7RIY - chains A and B of the 13 polymer chains in the assembly; structure by X-ray diffraction, 3.70 A resolution.

[Chain A]
Molecule: DNA-directed RNA polymerase II subunit RPB1
From: Saccharomyces cerevisiae (strain ATCC 204508 / S288c)
Notes: EC 2.7.7.6
Reference sequence: P04050 (RPB1_YEAST); residue numbers follow UniProt; this construct covers 1-1733
Amino-acid sequence (1733 residues; numbered 1 to 1733; the number before each row is that of its first residue):
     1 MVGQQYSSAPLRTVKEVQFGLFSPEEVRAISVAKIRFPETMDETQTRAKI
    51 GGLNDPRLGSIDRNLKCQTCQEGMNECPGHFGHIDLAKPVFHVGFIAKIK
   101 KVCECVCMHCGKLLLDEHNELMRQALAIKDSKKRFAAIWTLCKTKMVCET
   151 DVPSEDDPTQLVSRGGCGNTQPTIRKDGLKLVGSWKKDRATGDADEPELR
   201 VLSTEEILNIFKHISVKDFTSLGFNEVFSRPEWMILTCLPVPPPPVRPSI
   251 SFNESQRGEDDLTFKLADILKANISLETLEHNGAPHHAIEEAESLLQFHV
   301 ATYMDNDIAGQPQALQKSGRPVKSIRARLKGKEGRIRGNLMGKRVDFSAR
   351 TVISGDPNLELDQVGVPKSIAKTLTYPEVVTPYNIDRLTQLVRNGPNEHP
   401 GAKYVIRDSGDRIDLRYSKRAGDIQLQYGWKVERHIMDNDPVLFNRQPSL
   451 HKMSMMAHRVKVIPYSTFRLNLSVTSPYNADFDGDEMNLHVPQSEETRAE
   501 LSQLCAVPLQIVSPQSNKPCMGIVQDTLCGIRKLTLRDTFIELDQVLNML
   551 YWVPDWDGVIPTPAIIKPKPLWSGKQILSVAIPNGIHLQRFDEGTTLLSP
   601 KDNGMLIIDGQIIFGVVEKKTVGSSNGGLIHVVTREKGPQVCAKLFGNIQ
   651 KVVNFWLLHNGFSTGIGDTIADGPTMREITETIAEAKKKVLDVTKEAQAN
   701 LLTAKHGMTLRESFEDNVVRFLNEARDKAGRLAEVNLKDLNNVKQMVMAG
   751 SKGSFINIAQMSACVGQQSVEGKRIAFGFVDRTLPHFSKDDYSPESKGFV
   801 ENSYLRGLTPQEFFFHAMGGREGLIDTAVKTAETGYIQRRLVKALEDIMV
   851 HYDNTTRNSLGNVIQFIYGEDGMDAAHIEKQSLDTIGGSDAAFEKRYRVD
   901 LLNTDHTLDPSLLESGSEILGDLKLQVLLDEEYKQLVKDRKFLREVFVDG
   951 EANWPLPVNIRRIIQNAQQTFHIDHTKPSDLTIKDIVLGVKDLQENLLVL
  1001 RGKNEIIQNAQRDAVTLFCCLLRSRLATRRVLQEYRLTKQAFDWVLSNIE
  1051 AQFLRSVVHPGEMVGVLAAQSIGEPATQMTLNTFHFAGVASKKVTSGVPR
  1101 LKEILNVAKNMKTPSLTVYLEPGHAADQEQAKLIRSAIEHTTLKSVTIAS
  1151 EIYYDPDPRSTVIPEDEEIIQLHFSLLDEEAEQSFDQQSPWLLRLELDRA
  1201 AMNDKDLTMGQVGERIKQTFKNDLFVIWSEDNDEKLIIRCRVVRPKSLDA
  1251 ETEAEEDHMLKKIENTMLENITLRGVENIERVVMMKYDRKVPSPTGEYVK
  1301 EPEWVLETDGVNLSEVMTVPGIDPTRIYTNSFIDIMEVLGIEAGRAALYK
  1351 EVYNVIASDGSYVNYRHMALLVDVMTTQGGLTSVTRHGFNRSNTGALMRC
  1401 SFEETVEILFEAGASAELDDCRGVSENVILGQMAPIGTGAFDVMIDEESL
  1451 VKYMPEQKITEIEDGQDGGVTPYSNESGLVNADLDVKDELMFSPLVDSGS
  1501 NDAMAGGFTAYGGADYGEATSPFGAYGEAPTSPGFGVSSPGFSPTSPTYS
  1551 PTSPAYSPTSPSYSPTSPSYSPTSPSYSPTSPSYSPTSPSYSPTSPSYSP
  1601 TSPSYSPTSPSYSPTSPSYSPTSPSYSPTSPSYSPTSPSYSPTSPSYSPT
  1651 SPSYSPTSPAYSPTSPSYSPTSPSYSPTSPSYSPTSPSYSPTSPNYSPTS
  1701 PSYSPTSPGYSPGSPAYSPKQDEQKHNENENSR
Disordered / not traced: 1-2, 154-160, 187-198, 250-256, 1082-1091, 1177-1187, 1244-1256, 1447-1733
Bound ions: Zn2+ site 1: Cys67, Cys70, Cys77, His80; Zn2+ site 2: Cys107, Cys110, Cys167; Mg2+: Asp483, Asp485 (shared with 1 residue of chain R)
Small-molecule neighbours: 5N0 (3-({3-[(3-{[4-({4-[(4-{[4-({(2R)-2-amino-4-[(1-methyl-4-{[1-methyl-4-({1-methyl-4-[(1-methyl-1H-imidazole-2-carbonyl)amino]-1H-imidazole-2-carbonyl}amino)-1H-pyrrole-2-carbonyl]amino}-1H-pyrrole-2-carbonyl)amino]butanoyl}amino)-1-methyl-1H-imidazole-2-carbonyl]amino}-1-methyl-1H-pyrrole-2-carbonyl)amino]-1-methyl-1H-pyrrole-2-carbonyl}amino)-1-methyl-1H-pyrrole-2-carbonyl]amino}propyl)(methyl)amino]propyl}carbamoyl)benzoic acid): Arg1386, His1387, Arg1391

[Chain B]
Molecule: DNA-directed RNA polymerase II subunit RPB2
From: Saccharomyces cerevisiae (strain ATCC 204508 / S288c)
Notes: EC 2.7.7.6
Reference sequence: P08518 (RPB2_YEAST); residue numbers follow UniProt; this construct covers 1-1224
Amino-acid sequence (1224 residues; numbered 1 to 1224; the number before each row is that of its first residue):
     1 MSDLANSEKYYDEDPYGFEDESAPITAEDSWAVISAFFREKGLVSQQLDS
    51 FNQFVDYTLQDIICEDSTLILEQLAQHTTESDNISRKYEISFGKIYVTKP
   101 MVNESDGVTHALYPQEARLRNLTYSSGLFVDVKKRTYEAIDVPGRELKYE
   151 LIAEESEDDSESGKVFIGRLPIMLRSKNCYLSEATESDLYKLKECPFDMG
   201 GYFIINGSEKVLIAQERSAGNIVQVFKKAAPSPISHVAEIRSALEKGSRF
   251 ISTLQVKLYGREGSSARTIKATLPYIKQDIPIVIIFRALGIIPDGEILEH
   301 ICYDVNDWQMLEMLKPCVEDGFVIQDRETALDFIGRRGTALGIKKEKRIQ
   351 YAKDILQKEFLPHITQLEGFESRKAFFLGYMINRLLLCALDRKDQDDRDH
   401 FGKKRLDLAGPLLAQLFKTLFKKLTKDIFRYMQRTVEEAHDFNMKLAINA
   451 KTITSGLKYALATGNWGEQKKAMSSRAGVSQVLNRYTYSSTLSHLRRTNT
   501 PIGRDGKLAKPRQLHNTHWGLVCPAETPEGQACGLVKNLSLMSCISVGTD
   551 PMPIITFLSEWGMEPLEDYVPHQSPDATRVFVNGVWHGVHRNPARLMETL
   601 RTLRRKGDINPEVSMIRDIREKELKIFTDAGRVYRPLFIVEDDESLGHKE
   651 LKVRKGHIAKLMATEYQDIEGGFEDVEEYTWSSLLNEGLVEYIDAEEEES
   701 ILIAMQPEDLEPAEANEENDLDVDPAKRIRVSHHATTFTHCEIHPSMILG
   751 VAASIIPFPDHNQSPRNTYQSAMGKQAMGVFLTNYNVRMDTMANILYYPQ
   801 KPLGTTRAMEYLKFRELPAGQNAIVAIACYSGYNQEDSMIMNQSSIDRGL
   851 FRSLFFRSYMDQEKKYGMSITETFEKPQRTNTLRMKHGTYDKLDDDGLIA
   901 PGVRVSGEDVIIGKTTPISPDEEELGQRTAYHSKRDASTPLRSTENGIVD
   951 QVLVTTNQDGLKFVKVRVRTTKIPQIGDKFASRHGQKGTIGITYRREDMP
  1001 FTAEGIVPDLIINPHAIPSRMTVAHLIECLLSKVAALSGNEGDASPFTDI
  1051 TVEGISKLLREHGYQSRGFEVMYNGHTGKKLMAQIFFGPTYYQRLRHMVD
  1101 DKIHARARGPMQVLTRQPVEGRSRDGGLRFGEMERDCMIAHGAASFLKER
  1151 LMEASDAFRVHICGICGLMTVIAKLNHNQFECKGCDNKIDIYQIHIPYAA
  1201 KLLFQELMAMNITPRLYTDRSRDF
Disordered / not traced: 1-19, 76-85, 139-161, 338-344, 439-445, 503-508, 644-646, 669-675, 715-720, 920-929, 1222-1224
Bound ions: Zn2+: Cys1163, Cys1166, Cys1185

[How chain A and chain B interact]
Contacting residue pairs (370):
  Gln4(A) with Phe1158(B); Arg1159(B), hydrogen bond
  Gln5(A) with Arg1159(B), hydrogen bond (backbone-side chain); Leu1175(B)
  Tyr6(A) with Arg1159(B); Leu1175(B)
  Ser7(A) with Arg1159(B); His1161(B), hydrogen bond; Leu1175(B); Gln1193(B), hydrogen bond
  Ser8(A) with Asn1178(B); Phe1180(B)
  Ala9(A) with Phe1180(B); Gln1193(B), hydrogen bond (backbone-side chain)
  Pro10(A) with Ile1191(B); Tyr1192(B); Gln1193(B), hydrogen bond (backbone-backbone)
  Leu11(A) with Gln1193(B); His1195(B)
  Arg12(A) with Tyr1192(B); Gln1193(B), hydrogen bond (backbone-backbone); Ile1194(B); Thr1218(B)
  Thr13(A) with Thr1218(B), hydrogen bond (backbone-side chain)
  Lys15(A) with Tyr1217(B); Thr1218(B)
  Glu16(A) with Arg1215(B); Leu1216(B); Tyr1217(B), hydrogen bond (backbone-backbone); Asp1219(B); Arg1220(B); Ser1221(B), hydrogen bond (side chain-backbone)
  Val17(A) with Arg1215(B); Leu1216(B), hydrophobic
  Gln18(A) with Thr1213(B); Arg1215(B), hydrogen bond (backbone-backbone)
  Phe19(A) with Thr1213(B)
  Gly20(A) with Ile1212(B); Thr1213(B), hydrogen bond (backbone-backbone)
  Leu21(A) with Thr1213(B)
  Phe22(A) with Leu1168(B), hydrophobic; Met1208(B); Asn1211(B), hydrogen bond (backbone-side chain); Thr1213(B)
  Glu26(A) with Arg1215(B), salt bridge
  Arg28(A) with Lys1183(B), hydrogen bond (backbone-side chain)
  Ala29(A) with Lys1183(B), hydrogen bond (backbone-side chain); Gly1184(B), hydrogen bond (backbone-backbone)
  Ile30(A) with Thr1170(B); Lys1183(B), hydrogen bond (backbone-side chain)
  Ser31(A) with Lys1183(B), hydrogen bond (backbone-side chain)
  Arg47(A) with Ser919(B)
  Gln68(A) with Ile1172(B)
  Thr69(A) with Ile1172(B); Lys1174(B)
  Cys70(A) with Ala1173(B)
  Gln71(A) with Lys1174(B); His1177(B)
  Glu72(A) with Leu1175(B)
  Met74(A) with Arg1116(B), hydrogen bond (backbone-side chain)
  Asn75(A) with Arg1116(B); Phe1158(B)
  Glu76(A) with Phe1158(B); Arg1159(B)
  Pro78(A) with Lys1201(B)
  Gly79(A) with Gln1205(B), hydrogen bond (backbone-side chain)
  Phe81(A) with Gln1205(B); Met1208(B), hydrophobic; Ala1209(B)
  His92(A) with Met1210(B)
  Pro240(A) with Met1208(B); Ala1209(B)
  Pro242(A) with Ala1209(B), hydrophobic
  Pro243(A) with Gln1205(B)
  Pro245(A) with Tyr1198(B); Leu1202(B)
  Val246(A) with Gln1205(B); Glu1206(B)
  Tyr303(A) with Ala1209(B)
  Met304(A) with Met1210(B), hydrophobic
  Ile325(A) with Met1210(B), hydrophobic
  Arg328(A) with Glu1206(B), salt bridge
  Leu329(A) with Leu1203(B), hydrophobic
  Arg335(A) with Thr1115(B); Leu1202(B); Glu1206(B), salt bridge
  Ile336(A) with Leu1203(B), hydrophobic
  Arg337(A) with Arg1129(B), hydrogen bond (backbone-side chain); Glu1132(B), salt bridge
  Gly338(A) with Arg1129(B), hydrogen bond (backbone-side chain)
  Asn339(A) with Thr1115(B); Gln1117(B), hydrogen bond (backbone-side chain); Ala1199(B)
  Leu340(A) with Ala1199(B); Ala1200(B); Leu1203(B), hydrophobic
  Met341(A) with Glu1132(B); Arg1135(B)
  Gly342(A) with Arg1129(B), hydrogen bond (backbone-side chain); Phe1130(B); Glu1132(B)
  Lys343(A) with Gln1117(B); Arg1129(B); Phe1130(B), hydrogen bond (backbone-backbone); Leu1151(B), hydrogen bond (side chain-backbone); Ser1155(B); Asp1156(B), salt bridge; Pro1197(B)
  Arg344(A) with Gln1117(B); Pro1118(B); Val1119(B); Glu1120(B), salt bridge; Gly1127(B), hydrogen bond (side chain-backbone); Leu1128(B); Arg1129(B); Ser1155(B)
  Val345(A) with Gly1127(B); Leu1128(B), hydrogen bond (backbone-backbone); Phe1130(B), hydrophobic; Arg1150(B); Ala1154(B)
  Asp346(A) with Arg1106(B), salt bridge; Arg1108(B); Met1111(B); Pro1118(B); Arg1150(B), hydrogen bond (backbone-side chain); Ala1154(B), hydrogen bond (backbone-backbone)
  Phe347(A) with Arg1106(B), hydrogen bond (backbone-backbone); Ala1107(B), hydrophobic; Arg1150(B)
  Ser348(A) with Ala1105(B); Arg1106(B), hydrogen bond (backbone-backbone); Gly1127(B); Leu1128(B), hydrogen bond (side chain-backbone)
  Ala349(A) with His1104(B)
  Arg350(A) with Lys1102(B); His1104(B), hydrogen bond (backbone-backbone); Leu1128(B)
  Thr351(A) with Ile1103(B)
  Val352(A) with Val1099(B), hydrophobic
  Ser354(A) with Ile990(B)
  Gly355(A) with Tyr833(B)
  Asp356(A) with Tyr833(B), hydrogen bond
  Pro357(A) with Ser831(B); Gly832(B)
  Asn358(A) with Tyr833(B), hydrogen bond
  Thr373(A) with Ala1105(B); Ala1107(B)
  Leu374(A) with Arg1106(B)
  Arg412(A) with Arg1108(B)
  Glu433(A) with Arg1108(B), salt bridge
  Leu443(A) with Met1138(B), hydrophobic; Phe1146(B), hydrophobic
  Gln447(A) with Glu1134(B)
  Ser449(A) with Met1133(B); Glu1134(B), hydrogen bond; Cys1137(B), hydrogen bond (backbone-side chain)
  Leu450(A) with Met1133(B), hydrophobic
  His451(A) with Cys1137(B), hydrogen bond (backbone-side chain)
  Lys452(A) with Cys1137(B); Ala1140(B); His1141(B), hydrogen bond (backbone-side chain)
  Met455(A) with Phe1130(B), hydrophobic; Glu1134(B); Met1138(B), hydrophobic; His1141(B), hydrogen bond (backbone-side chain)
  Tyr465(A) with Ile976(B), hydrophobic
  Ser466(A) with Gln975(B), hydrogen bond; Val1099(B); Asp1100(B), hydrogen bond; Ile1103(B)
  Thr467(A) with Ile976(B); Gly977(B)
  Arg469(A) with Tyr833(B); Ile976(B); Gly991(B), hydrogen bond (side chain-backbone)
  Leu472(A) with Gln835(B)
  Ala480(A) with Glu836(B)
  Asp481(A) with Glu836(B); Asp837(B)
  Phe482(A) with Gln835(B); Glu836(B), hydrogen bond (backbone-backbone); Asp837(B); Ser838(B), hydrogen bond (backbone-backbone); Thr989(B)
  Asp483(A) with Asp837(B); Lys979(B); Lys987(B); Thr989(B)
  Gly484(A) with Thr989(B)
  Glu486(A) with Lys1102(B)
  Asn488(A) with Leu1128(B)
  His490(A) with Phe1130(B); Arg1150(B), hydrogen bond
  Val491(A) with Arg1150(B), hydrogen bond (backbone-side chain)
  Gln493(A) with Glu1149(B)
  Ser494(A) with Glu1149(B), hydrogen bond
  Thr497(A) with Phe1146(B); Glu1149(B), hydrogen bond
  Glu500(A) with Ala1143(B); Ala1144(B); Ser1145(B), hydrogen bond; Phe1146(B), hydrogen bond (side chain-backbone)
  Leu501(A) with Phe1146(B), hydrophobic
  Leu504(A) with His1141(B)
  Cys505(A) with His1141(B)
  Gln510(A) with His1141(B)
  Val524(A) with Gln835(B)
  Gln525(A) with Glu836(B), hydrogen bond; His1015(B), hydrogen bond (backbone-side chain)
  Asp526(A) with Cys829(B), hydrogen bond; Gln835(B); Asn1013(B), hydrogen bond; His1015(B), hydrogen bond (backbone-side chain)
  Cys529(A) with His1015(B)
  Leu657(A) with Cys829(B), hydrophobic
  Leu658(A) with Tyr830(B), hydrophobic; Ser831(B); Asn1074(B), hydrogen bond (backbone-side chain); Leu1081(B)
  His659(A) with Asn1074(B), hydrogen bond; Leu1081(B)
  Asn660(A) with Leu1081(B); Met1082(B), hydrogen bond (backbone-backbone); Ala1083(B), hydrogen bond (backbone-backbone)
  Gly661(A) with Ala1083(B)
  Phe662(A) with Ile827(B); Ala828(B); Cys829(B), hydrogen bond (backbone-backbone); Pro1014(B); His1015(B); Ala1083(B)
  Ser663(A) with Ile827(B), hydrogen bond (side chain-backbone); Gln1084(B); Ile1085(B); Phe1086(B), hydrogen bond (side chain-backbone)
  Thr664(A) with Pro1014(B); Phe1069(B)
  Gly665(A) with Leu1026(B); Phe1069(B); Phe1086(B)
  Ile666(A) with Leu1026(B), hydrophobic; Val1052(B), hydrophobic; Arg1067(B)
  Asp668(A) with Phe1069(B)
  Ile670(A) with Arg1067(B)
  Thr680(A) with Ile729(B)
  Met746(A) with Pro1014(B); His1015(B), hydrogen bond; Pro1018(B), hydrophobic
  Ser751(A) with His1015(B), hydrogen bond
  Lys752(A) with His1015(B); Pro1018(B); Ser1019(B)
  Asn757(A) with Pro1018(B); Met1021(B)
  Gln760(A) with Met1021(B)
  Met761(A) with Pro1018(B), hydrophobic; Met1021(B), hydrophobic; Val1023(B), hydrophobic
  Val770(A) with Gln513(B)
  Glu771(A) with Lys510(B), salt bridge
  Ala776(A) with Asn516(B)
  Gly778(A) with His515(B); Asn516(B), hydrogen bond (backbone-side chain)
  Phe779(A) with Asn516(B); Thr517(B); Glu698(B); Glu699(B)
  Val780(A) with Glu699(B), hydrogen bond (backbone-side chain)
  Arg782(A) with Glu698(B), hydrogen bond (side chain-backbone); Glu699(B), hydrogen bond (side chain-backbone); Ser700(B); Ile701(B), hydrogen bond (side chain-backbone)
  Thr783(A) with Asn516(B), hydrogen bond (backbone-side chain)
  Pro785(A) with Glu698(B); Ile701(B); Leu702(B); Ile703(B), hydrogen bond (backbone-backbone)
  His786(A) with Trp519(B); Leu702(B); Ile703(B); Ala704(B); Met705(B), hydrogen bond; Glu742(B), salt bridge
  Phe787(A) with Leu702(B)
  Ser788(A) with Leu702(B)
  Lys789(A) with Arg620(B)
  Glu795(A) with Val731(B)
  Glu801(A) with Ile729(B); Val731(B)
  Asn802(A) with Arg728(B); Ile729(B), hydrogen bond (side chain-backbone)
  Tyr804(A) with His761(B); Gln763(B); Met1021(B), hydrophobic
  Leu805(A) with His761(B); Val1052(B), hydrophobic
  Arg806(A) with Pro725(B), hydrogen bond (side chain-backbone); Ala726(B), hydrogen bond (side chain-backbone); Lys727(B), hydrogen bond (side chain-backbone); Arg728(B)
  Gly807(A) with Arg728(B); Asp760(B); His761(B)
  Leu808(A) with Arg728(B), hydrogen bond (backbone-side chain); Asp760(B), hydrogen bond (backbone-backbone)
  Thr809(A) with Ile729(B); Arg730(B)
  Pro810(A) with Met705(B), hydrophobic; Pro745(B), hydrophobic; Phe1047(B), hydrophobic
  Phe813(A) with Leu749(B), hydrophobic; Pro759(B); Asp760(B); Asn767(B)
  Phe814(A) with Leu514(B), hydrophobic; Asn516(B); Trp519(B), hydrophobic
  His816(A) with Ser764(B), hydrogen bond (backbone-side chain)
  Ala817(A) with Pro524(B), hydrophobic; Ser764(B)
  Met818(A) with Leu514(B)
  Arg821(A) with Arg512(B); Gln513(B); Leu514(B); Cys523(B); Pro524(B), hydrogen bond (side chain-backbone); Ala525(B); Thr527(B)
  Glu822(A) with Gln513(B)
  Leu824(A) with Pro765(B), hydrophobic; Thr768(B)
  Ile825(A) with Arg512(B); Gln513(B)
  Ala828(A) with Gly530(B)
  Arg839(A) with Glu1132(B), salt bridge
  Val842(A) with Asp1136(B)
  Met1063(A) with Ile1139(B)
  Val1066(A) with Asp1136(B)
  Gln1070(A) with Asp1136(B); Cys1137(B)
  Lys1262(A) with Ser265(B)
  Asn1265(A) with Gly263(B), hydrogen bond (side chain-backbone)
  Glu1269(A) with Gly263(B)
  Val1406(A) with Met1210(B), hydrophobic
  Leu1409(A) with Leu1207(B), hydrophobic
  Phe1410(A) with Met1210(B), hydrophobic; Ile1212(B), hydrophobic
  Arg1422(A) with Arg1220(B)
  Val1424(A) with Ile1139(B), hydrophobic
  Ser1425(A) with Arg1135(B)
  Val1428(A) with Leu1147(B), hydrophobic; Leu1151(B), hydrophobic
  Ile1429(A) with Pro1197(B); Ala1200(B)
  Leu1430(A) with His1195(B); Ile1196(B); Pro1197(B)
  Gly1431(A) with Lys1148(B); Met1152(B); Pro1197(B)
  Met1433(A) with Ala1144(B), hydrophobic; Lys1148(B)
  Ala1434(A) with Ala1144(B)
  Ile1436(A) with Gly1142(B)
  Thr1438(A) with Gly1142(B), hydrogen bond (side chain-backbone); Ala1143(B); Ala1144(B)
  Gly1439(A) with Ala1144(B)
Also at the interface, not in a pair above, chain A (212 interface residues in all): Val14, Val32, His80, Phe228, Trp233, Pro248, Ser318, Lys323, Ile353, Ile370, Thr375, Lys403, Tyr404, Asn445, Pro448, Thr475, Thr527, Asp544, Gln545, Asn654, Gly667, Val743, Ile775, Leu784, Gly820, Gln838, Glu846, Glu1062, Asp1420, Gln1432, Gly1437
Also at the interface, not in a pair above, chain B (193 interface residues in all): Ser264, Asp397, His400, Gln469, Ala509, His518, Cys533, Gly534, Ala735, Asn762, Ile918, Gly988, Ile992, Ile1017, Arg1020, Ile1027, Leu1030, Thr1077, Lys1079, Leu1114, Gly1131, Cys1166, Asn1176, Phe1204, Pro1214

[Summary]
Chain A and chain B form an interface of 212 and 193 residues respectively; the contacts include 84 hydrogen
bonds and 11 salt bridges. Polar contacts include Glu26(A)-Arg1215(B), Arg328(A)-Glu1206(B) and
Arg335(A)-Glu1206(B). Chain A binds compound 5N0. Asp483(A) and Asp485(A) coordinate Mg2+.
Chain A is DNA-directed RNA polymerase II subunit RPB1 and chain B is DNA-directed RNA polymerase II subunit
RPB2, both from Saccharomyces cerevisiae (strain ATCC 204508 / S288c); the structure, RNA polymerase II
elongation complex with hairpin polyamide Py-Im 1, scaffold 2 soaked with UTP, was determined by X-ray
diffraction together with 7RIM, 7RIP, 7RIQ, 7RIW and 7RIX from the same study.
